8J80 - chains C and E of the 6 polymer chains in the assembly; structure by electron microscopy, 2.68 A resolution.

== Chain C ==
Protein: Light chain of YN7114-08 Fab
Source organism: Mus musculus
Notes: antibody fragment or engineered binder
Chain sequence (218 residues; each row starts with the number of its first residue):
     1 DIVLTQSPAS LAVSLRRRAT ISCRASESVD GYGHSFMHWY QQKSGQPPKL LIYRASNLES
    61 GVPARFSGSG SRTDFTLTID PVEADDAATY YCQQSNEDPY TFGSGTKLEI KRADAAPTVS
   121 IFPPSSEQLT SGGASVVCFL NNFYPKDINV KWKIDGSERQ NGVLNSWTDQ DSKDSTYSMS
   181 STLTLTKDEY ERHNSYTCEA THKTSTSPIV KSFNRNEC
Not modelled in the structure: 216-218
Disulfides: Cys23-Cys92, Cys138-Cys198

== Chain E ==
Protein: Heavy chain of YN7114-08 Fab
Source organism: Mus musculus
Notes: antibody fragment or engineered binder
Chain sequence (234 residues; numbered 1 to 234; the number before each row is that of its first residue):
     1 EVQLQESGPG LVAPSQSLSI TCTVSGFSLT NYAVHWVRQS PGKGLEWLGV IWSNGRTDYN
    61 AAFISRLSIS KDNSKSQVFF KMNSLQADDT AIYYCARKLA YEGAMDYWGQ GTSVTVSSAK
   121 TTPPSVYPLA PGSAAQTNSM VTLGCLVKGY FPEPVTVTWN SGSLSSGVHT FPAVLQSDLY
   181 TLSSSVTVPS STWPSETVTC NVAHPASSTK VDKKIVPRDC GCKPCICTVP EVSS
Not modelled in the structure: 219-234
Disulfides: Cys22-Cys95, Cys145-Cys200

== How chain C and chain E interact ==
Residue-residue contacts - 71 pairs, chain C then chain E:
  His38(C) - Gly103(E)
  His38(C) - Ala104(E)
  Tyr40(C) - Ala104(E)
  Tyr40(C) - Met105(E)  hydrogen bond (side chain-backbone)
  Tyr40(C) - Trp108(E)  hydrophobic
  Gln42(C) - Gln39(E)  hydrogen bond
  Gln42(C) - Tyr94(E)
  Gln46(C) - Tyr94(E)
  Pro47(C) - Tyr94(E)  hydrophobic
  Pro47(C) - Trp108(E)  hydrophobic
  Pro47(C) - Gly109(E)
  Pro48(C) - Trp108(E)  hydrogen bond (backbone-side chain)
  Leu50(C) - Leu99(E)  hydrophobic
  Leu50(C) - Ala104(E)  hydrophobic
  Leu50(C) - Met105(E)
  Leu50(C) - Asp106(E)
  Tyr53(C) - Leu99(E)  hydrophobic
  Tyr53(C) - Glu102(E)
  Arg54(C) - Glu102(E)  salt bridge
  Tyr91(C) - Gln39(E)  hydrogen bond
  Tyr91(C) - Leu45(E)  hydrophobic
  Gln93(C) - Gly103(E)  hydrogen bond (side chain-backbone)
  Ser95(C) - Gly103(E)
  Asp98(C) - Trp47(E)
  Asp98(C) - Tyr59(E)
  Pro99(C) - Trp47(E)  hydrophobic
  Pro99(C) - Asn60(E)
  Tyr100(C) - His35(E)
  Tyr100(C) - Trp47(E)
  Tyr100(C) - Gly103(E)
  Tyr100(C) - Met105(E)  hydrophobic
  Phe102(C) - Leu45(E)  hydrophobic
  Ser120(C) - Thr142(E)  hydrogen bond
  Phe122(C) - Leu129(E)
  Phe122(C) - Ala130(E)
  Phe122(C) - Pro131(E)
  Phe122(C) - Thr142(E)
  Phe122(C) - Leu143(E)  hydrophobic
  Pro123(C) - Leu129(E)
  Pro123(C) - Ala130(E)
  Pro123(C) - Arg218(E)
  Pro124(C) - Arg218(E)
  Ser125(C) - Tyr127(E)
  Ser125(C) - Pro128(E)
  Glu127(C) - Pro128(E)
  Glu127(C) - Lys213(E)  salt bridge
  Gln128(C) - Tyr127(E)
  Ser131(C) - Tyr127(E)  hydrogen bond
  Ser135(C) - Leu146(E)
  Ser135(C) - Lys148(E)
  Val137(C) - Leu129(E)  hydrophobic
  Phe139(C) - Phe171(E)  hydrophobic
  Phe139(C) - Ser183(E)
  Phe139(C) - Ser184(E)
  Phe139(C) - Ser185(E)
  Asn141(C) - His169(E)
  Asn141(C) - Ser185(E)
  Asn142(C) - His169(E)
  Leu164(C) - Val174(E)  hydrophobic
  Leu164(C) - Gln176(E)
  Ser166(C) - Phe171(E)
  Ser166(C) - Pro172(E)  hydrogen bond (side chain-backbone)
  Trp167(C) - Pro172(E)
  Thr168(C) - Thr170(E)
  Thr168(C) - Phe171(E)
  Ser178(C) - His169(E)  hydrogen bond
  Ser178(C) - Phe171(E)
  Met179(C) - Phe171(E)
  Ser180(C) - Phe171(E)
  Ser180(C) - Ser183(E)  hydrogen bond
  Thr182(C) - Ser183(E)
Other interface residues (no listed pair), chain C (41 interface residues in all): Glu59, Thr118, Ile121, Thr184
Other interface residues (no listed pair), chain E (41 interface residues in all): Val37, Glu46, Gln110, Gly132, Met140, Gly144

== Overview ==
Chain C and chain E each contribute 41 residues to their interface; the contacts include 10 hydrogen bonds and
2 salt bridges. Polar pairs include Arg54(C)-Glu102(E), Glu127(C)-Lys213(E) and Tyr40(C)-Met105(E).
Here chain C is Light chain of YN7114-08 Fab and chain E is Heavy chain of YN7114-08 Fab, both from Mus
musculus. Entry 8J80 (Cryo-EM structure of hZnT7-Fab complex in zinc state 1) was determined by electron
microscopy together with 8J7T, 8J7U, 8J7V, 8J7W, 8J7X and 8J7Y from the same study.
